Entry 8K9E (electron microscopy, 3.33 A resolution); this record covers chains A and B of the 8 polymer chains in the assembly.

== Chain A ==
Protein: Cytochrome c7-like domain-containing protein
From: Chloroflexus aurantiacus (strain ATCC 29366 / DSM 635 / J-10-fl)
UniProt: A9WEV2 (A9WEV2_CHLAA); numbering as in UniProt (aligned over 1-219)
Chain sequence (219 residues; numbered 1 to 219; the number before each row is that of its first residue):
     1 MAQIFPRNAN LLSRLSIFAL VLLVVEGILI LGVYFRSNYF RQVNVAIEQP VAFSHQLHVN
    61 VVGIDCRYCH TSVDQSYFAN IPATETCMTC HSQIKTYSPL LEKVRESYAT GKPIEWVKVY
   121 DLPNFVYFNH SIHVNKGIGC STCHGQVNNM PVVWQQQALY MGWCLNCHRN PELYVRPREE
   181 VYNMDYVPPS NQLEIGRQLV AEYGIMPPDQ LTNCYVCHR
Not modelled in the structure: 1
Covalent attachments: heme c (HEC) linked to Cys66, Cys87, Cys143, Cys164, Cys167, Cys214
Ion coordination: heme c Fe (5 sites), coordinated by His55, His58, His70, His91, His130, His133, His144, Met161, His168, His218
Small-molecule neighbours:
  - EL6 ([(2S)-2-octadecanoyloxypropyl] octadecanoate): Gly27, Ile28, Leu31, Tyr34, Phe35
  - heme c (HEC), molecule 1: Arg41, Leu122, Pro123, Phe125, Val126, Leu159, Tyr160, Met161, Leu165, His168, Leu211, Thr212, Asn213, Val216, Cys217, His218
  - heme c (HEC), molecule 2: Gln49, Phe53, His55, Val59, Ile64, Asp65, Cys69, His70, Ile81, Pro82, Trp116, Lys118, Val119, Tyr120, Cys140, His144, Val147, Asn148, Val153, Met184
  - heme c (HEC), molecule 3: Val51, Ala52, Phe53, Leu57, His58, Val62, Ile64, Tyr68, Pro82, Thr86, Thr89, Cys90, His91, Ile94, Lys95, Leu100, Leu101, Val104, Trp116
  - heme c (HEC), molecule 4: Tyr68, Thr89, Cys90
  - heme c (HEC), molecule 5: His70, Val73, Phe78, Ala79, Ile81, Lys118, Tyr120, Asp121, Leu122, Phe128, His130, His133, Val134, Ile138, Gly139, Cys140, His144, Leu159, Trp163, Glu180
  - heme c (HEC), molecule 6: Leu122, Val126, Tyr127, Phe128, Ile132, His133, Lys136, Ile138, Thr142, Trp163, His168, Tyr174, Ile205, Met206, Gln210, Leu211, Val216, Cys217

== Chain B ==
Protein: Fe-S-cluster-containing hydrogenase components 1-like protein
From: Chloroflexus aurantiacus (strain ATCC 29366 / DSM 635 / J-10-fl)
UniProt: A9WEV3 (A9WEV3_CHLAA); numbering as in UniProt (aligned over 1-1029)
Chain sequence (1029 residues; row label = number of the first residue in the row):
     1 MTQQQPDLEA IRAQLRDARG PQFWRSLDQL ADAPAFRELI EREFPRGASE LEDGISRRTF
    61 LKLMGASLAL AGVTACTYQP RQYIAPFDRQ PEGRVPGIPQ YFASTLTLGG YGTGVLVRSN
   121 EGRPTKVEGN PRHPASLGGT DLFAQAEILT MYDPDRSTTV LRQGVPSTWA EFTTTLGNAL
   181 TAARATQGAG VRLLTTTITS PSLAAQIEQF LQAYPQARWY QYEPINRDNV VAGARLAFGR
   241 DVTTRYDLSA AQVVVSLDAD FLAPGPGFVA YARAFAERRK VRKDSTTMNR LYVVEASPST
   301 TGTAADHRLP LRADAIAAFT GALANELGVG GAPATLSPKA EEFLRAIARD LEEHRGQSVV
   361 IAGDQQPPIV HALAHLINAE LGNVGQTVFY HEPVEARPTN QTEELVALVS EMAAGRVETL
   421 IMIGGNPVYN APGDLRFADR MASVPLTIHL SQFVDETSAR ATWHIPQAHP LESWGDARAF
   481 DGTASIVQPL IEPLYGGKTA NELLAAMLGQ PEAESYDLVR SFWLEQIGET GWQVALANGV
   541 IAETVAPVIE PTLNEGAIRA TPIPQPGDGV EIVFRPDPSL FDGFYANNGW LQELPRPLTK
   601 LVWDNAALMS PRTAIKLLGL PFNADRLIGT EADDRERQQY LEQLSKVNGT IARIEYRGGI
   661 IEIPIWLLPG HAEDSITLNL GYGRTHAGRV GNNVGIDVYP IRTSDSPWFG AGARVTNTGR
   721 TYLLVSTQDH WTLEGRDIYR VGEFKKFKED PKYIAKEVYQ EEYGRETPNY QSLQPGDDYT
   781 GRNAWGMTIN LNACIGCNAC VVACQAENNI AVVGKDQVSR GREMHWIRID RYFAGEDLDN
   841 PSIYMMPVNC MQCEKAPCEV VCPVAATVHD YEGLNNMVYN RCVGTKYCSN NCPYKVRRFN
   901 FLQYSDTTTE TFKLAFNPDV TVRIRGVMEK CTYCVQRISG ARIAAKRAAV QAGQSSYVIS
   961 DGAIQTACEQ ACPTGAIVFG DINDSNSRVA KWKAEGHNYG LLGFLNTVPR TTYLARVRNP
  1021 SEELEKVEG
Not modelled in the structure: 1-75, 1027-1029
Ion coordination: 4Fe-4S cluster Fe site 1: Cys794, Cys797, Cys800, Cys972; 4Fe-4S cluster Fe site 2: Cys804, Cys931, Cys934, Cys968; 4Fe-4S cluster Fe site 3: Cys850, Cys853, Cys858, Cys892; 3Fe-4S cluster Fe: Cys862, Cys882, Cys888
Small-molecule neighbours:
  - 3Fe-4S cluster (F3S): Val861, Cys862, Pro863, Val864, Ala866, Thr867, Met877, Cys882, Val883, Gly884, Thr885, Lys886, Tyr887, Cys888, Arg897, Phe899, Met928
  - heme c (HEC), molecule 1: Tyr78, Ala865, Val868, Val878, Asn880, Arg881
  - heme c (HEC), molecule 2: Arg942, Ile943, Lys946
  - 4Fe-4S cluster (SF4), molecule 1: Met787, Cys804, Asn808, Trp826, Ile827, Asn849, Cys931, Thr932, Tyr933, Cys934, Thr966, Ala967, Cys968
  - 4Fe-4S cluster (SF4), molecule 2: Cys794, Ile795, Gly796, Cys797, Asn798, Ala799, Cys800, Ile829, Pro847, Cys972, Pro973, Thr974, Ile977
  - 4Fe-4S cluster (SF4), molecule 3: Cys850, Met851, Gln852, Cys853, Ala856, Pro857, Cys858, Asn875, Cys892, Pro893, Tyr894, Val896, Arg897, Lys930
From the paper describing this entry:
  - post-translational modification sites: Cys76

== Chain A / chain B interface ==
Pairs across the interface (91; chain A residue first):
  Tyr34(A) - Cys76(B)
  Tyr39(A) - Cys76(B)  hydrogen bond (side chain-backbone)
  Tyr39(A) - Thr77(B)
  Phe40(A) - Cys76(B)
  Phe40(A) - Thr77(B)
  Phe40(A) - Tyr78(B)  hydrogen bond (backbone-backbone)
  Arg41(A) - Tyr78(B)
  Gln42(A) - Thr77(B)
  Ile47(A) - Arg81(B)
  Ser72(A) - Val95(B)
  Ser72(A) - Pro96(B)  hydrogen bond (side chain-backbone)
  Gln75(A) - Val95(B)
  Gln75(A) - Ile98(B)
  Ser76(A) - Pro96(B)  hydrogen bond (side chain-backbone)
  Ser76(A) - Ile98(B)
  Tyr77(A) - Gly97(B)
  Phe78(A) - Ile84(B)  hydrophobic
  Asn80(A) - Gln90(B)  hydrogen bond
  Asn80(A) - Pro96(B)
  Ile81(A) - Ile84(B)  hydrophobic
  Ile81(A) - Pro86(B)  hydrophobic
  Pro82(A) - Pro86(B)
  Ala83(A) - Phe87(B)
  Thr84(A) - Phe87(B)  hydrogen bond (backbone-backbone)
  Thr84(A) - Asp88(B)
  Glu85(A) - Asp88(B)  hydrogen bond (backbone-backbone)
  Glu85(A) - Arg89(B)
  Glu85(A) - Gln90(B)  hydrogen bond (side chain-backbone)
  Tyr108(A) - Arg89(B)  hydrogen bond (backbone-side chain)
  Pro113(A) - Ala85(B)  hydrophobic
  Pro113(A) - Pro86(B)
  Ile114(A) - Ile84(B)
  Ile114(A) - Pro86(B)
  Glu115(A) - Tyr83(B)
  Glu115(A) - Ile84(B)
  Glu115(A) - Ala85(B)
  Trp116(A) - Tyr83(B)
  Trp116(A) - Ile84(B)  hydrogen bond (backbone-backbone)
  Trp116(A) - Pro86(B)
  Val117(A) - Arg81(B)
  Val117(A) - Tyr83(B)  hydrophobic
  Lys118(A) - Arg81(B)
  Lys118(A) - Gln82(B)
  Asp121(A) - Gln79(B)  hydrogen bond
  Asp121(A) - Gln82(B)
  Pro123(A) - Gln79(B)
  Asn124(A) - Thr921(B)
  Phe125(A) - Asn880(B)
  Tyr127(A) - Pro918(B)
  Tyr127(A) - Asp919(B)  hydrogen bond (side chain-backbone)
  Tyr127(A) - Val920(B)
  Tyr127(A) - Thr921(B)  hydrogen bond (side chain-backbone)
  Asn129(A) - Ile943(B)
  Ser131(A) - Arg947(B)  hydrogen bond
  Ile132(A) - Ile943(B)  hydrophobic
  Ile132(A) - Lys946(B)
  Asn135(A) - Arg947(B)
  Asn135(A) - Val950(B)
  Asn135(A) - Gln951(B)  hydrogen bond
  Lys136(A) - Val950(B)
  Arg178(A) - Val950(B)  hydrogen bond (side chain-backbone)
  Arg178(A) - Gln951(B)
  Glu202(A) - Ser955(B)
  Tyr203(A) - Val950(B)  hydrophobic
  Tyr203(A) - Ser955(B)
  Met206(A) - Tyr871(B)  hydrophobic
  Met206(A) - Lys946(B)
  Asp209(A) - Tyr871(B)
  Gln210(A) - Tyr871(B)
  Gln210(A) - Arg942(B)
  Gln210(A) - Lys946(B)  hydrogen bond
  Asn213(A) - Asp870(B)
  Asn213(A) - Tyr871(B)  hydrogen bond (side chain-backbone)
  Cys214(A) - Val868(B)  hydrophobic
  Cys214(A) - Asn876(B)
  Cys214(A) - Val878(B)  hydrophobic
  Tyr215(A) - Leu874(B)  hydrophobic
  Tyr215(A) - Asn875(B)
  Tyr215(A) - Asn876(B)
  Tyr215(A) - Met877(B)  hydrogen bond (side chain-backbone)
  Tyr215(A) - Thr932(B)
  Tyr215(A) - Val935(B)  hydrophobic
  Tyr215(A) - Ser939(B)
  Tyr215(A) - Arg942(B)
  His218(A) - Val878(B)
  His218(A) - Asn880(B)
  Arg219(A) - Tyr879(B)
  Arg219(A) - Asp919(B)
  Arg219(A) - Thr921(B)
  Arg219(A) - Gln936(B)
  Arg219(A) - Ser939(B)
Interface residues without a listed pair, chain A (51 interface residues in all): Glu48, Gly111, Leu122, Gly204, Leu211, Val216
Interface residues without a listed pair, chain B (45 interface residues in all): Glu872, Tyr957

== In short ==
51 residues of chain A face 45 of chain B across their interface; the contacts include 19 hydrogen bonds.
Polar pairs include Tyr39(A)-Cys76(B), Ser72(A)-Pro96(B) and Ser76(A)-Pro96(B). Ligands of chain A: heme c and
compound EL6. Ligands of chain B: heme c, 3 copies of 4Fe-4S cluster and 3Fe-4S cluster. From the paper: a
modification site at Cys76(B).
Chain A is Cytochrome c7-like domain-containing protein and chain B is Fe-S-cluster-containing hydrogenase
components 1-like protein, both from Chloroflexus aurantiacus (strain ATCC 29366 / DSM 635 / J-10-fl); the
structure, Cryo-EM structure of the photosynthetic alternative complex III from Chloroflexus aurantiacus at
3.3 angstrom, was determined by electron microscopy (same publication as 8K9F and 8X2J).
